Entry 3U93 (X-ray diffraction, 1.88 A resolution); this record covers chains A and B.

# Chain A (and B)
Molecule: Glutamate receptor, ionotropic kainate 3
Source organism: Rattus norvegicus
Notes: fragment: and 669-807; chain B of this document is another copy of the same molecule, construct and numbering; everything in this record applies to it too
Reference sequence: P42264 (GRIK3_RAT); the construct has insertions or renumbered stretches relative to UniProt, so the offset changes along the chain: 3-116 = UniProt 433-546; 119-257 = UniProt 669-807
Sequence (257 residues; numbered 1 to 257; the number before each row is that of its first residue):
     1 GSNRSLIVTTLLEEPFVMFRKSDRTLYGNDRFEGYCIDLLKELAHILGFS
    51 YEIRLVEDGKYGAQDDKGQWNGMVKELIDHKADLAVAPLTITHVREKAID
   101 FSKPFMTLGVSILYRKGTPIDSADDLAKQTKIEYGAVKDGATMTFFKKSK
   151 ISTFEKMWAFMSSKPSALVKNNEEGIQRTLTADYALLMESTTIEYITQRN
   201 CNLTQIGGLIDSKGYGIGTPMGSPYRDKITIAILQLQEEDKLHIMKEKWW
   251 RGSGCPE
Unresolved in the structure: 1-2, 252-253, 257 (chain B: 1-2, 252-254, 256-257)
Cystine bridges: C201-C255
Construct notes: expression tag (1-2); linker (117-118)
Swiss-Prot annotation at these positions:
  - binding site (L-glutamate): P88, T90, R95, A141, T142, E189
  - glycosylation (N-linked (GlcNAc...) asparagine): N3, N202

# Chain A / chain B interface
Pairs across the interface - 7 pairs, chain A then chain B:
  H93(A) with D240(B), salt bridge; H243(B), hydrogen bond
  E96(A) with D240(B); H243(B), salt bridge
  K97(A) with H243(B), hydrogen bond; E247(B), salt bridge
  I151(A) with S212(B)
Interface residues without a listed pair, chain A (5 interface residues in all): K150
Interface residues without a listed pair, chain B (5 interface residues in all): L209

# In short
The chain A/chain B interface involves 5 residues from each chain; the contacts include 2 hydrogen bonds and 3
salt bridges. Polar contacts include H93(A)-D240(B), E96(A)-H243(B) and K97(A)-E247(B). From UniProt: 6
L-glutamate-binding residues on chain A.
Chain A and chain B are both Glutamate receptor, ionotropic kainate 3 (Rattus norvegicus); the structure,
Crystal structure of the GluK3 ligand binding domain complex with glutamate and zinc: P2221 form, was
determined by X-ray diffraction (same publication as 3U92 and 3U94).
